Entry 9CT1 (X-ray diffraction, 2.42 A resolution); this record covers chains A and B.

== Chain A ==
Molecule: Trypsin
Source organism: Sus scrofa
Notes: EC 3.4.21.4
UniProtKB: P00761 (TRYP_PIG); residues -7 to 223 here correspond to UniProt positions 1-231 (UniProt number = residue number + 8)
Sequence (231 residues; row label = number of the first residue in the row; numbers below 1 keep their minus sign (Phe-7 is residue -7)):
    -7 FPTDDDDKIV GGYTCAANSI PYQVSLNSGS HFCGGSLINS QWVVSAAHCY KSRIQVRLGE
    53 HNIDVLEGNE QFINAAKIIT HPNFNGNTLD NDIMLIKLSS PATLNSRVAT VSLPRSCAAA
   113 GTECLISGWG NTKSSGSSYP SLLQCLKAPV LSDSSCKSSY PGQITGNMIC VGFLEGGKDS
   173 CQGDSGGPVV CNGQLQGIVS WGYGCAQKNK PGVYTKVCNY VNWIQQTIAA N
Unresolved in the structure: -7 to 0
UniProt features mapped onto this chain:
  - active site (Charge relay system): His40, Asp84, Ser177
  - binding site (Ca(2+)): Glu52, Asn54, Val57, Glu62
  - site: Asp171 (Required for specificity)
Disulfides: Cys7-Cys137, Cys25-Cys41, Cys109-Cys210, Cys116-Cys183, Cys148-Cys162, Cys173-Cys197
Bound ions: Ca2+: Glu52, Asn54, Val57, Glu62

== Chain B ==
Molecule: KTI-A protein
Source organism: Solanum tuberosum
UniProtKB: A0A097H115 (A0A097H115_SOLTU); residues 1-189 here correspond to UniProt positions 33-221 (UniProt number = residue number + 32)
Sequence (195 residues; each row starts with the number of its first residue):
     1 ESPLPKPVLD TNGKKLNPNS SYRIISTFWG ALGGDVYLGK SPNSDAPCPD GVFRYNSDVG
    61 PSGTPVRFIP LSGANIFEDQ LLNIQFNIPT VKLCVSYTIW KVGNINAHLR TMLLETGGTI
   121 GQADSSYFKI VKSSKFGYNL LYCPLTRHFL CPFCRDDNFC AKVGVVIQNG KRRLALVNEN
   181 PLDVLFQEVH HHHHH
Unresolved in the structure: 1-3, 104-109, 146-157, 190-195
Construct notes: conflict Leu4 (Val36 in A0A097H115); expression tag (190-195)
Disulfides: Cys48-Cys94, Cys143-Cys160

== Interface between chain A and chain B ==
Pairs across the interface - 43 pairs, chain A then chain B:
  Phe24(A) - Val59(B)
  Cys25(A) - Val59(B)  hydrophobic
  His40(A) - Gly30(B)
  His40(A) - Ala31(B)
  His40(A) - Ser57(B)  hydrogen bond (backbone-side chain)
  His40(A) - Val59(B)
  Lys43(A) - Val59(B)  hydrogen bond (side chain-backbone)
  Lys43(A) - Gly60(B)
  Gly78(A) - Ala31(B)
  Gly78(A) - Arg172(B)  hydrogen bond (backbone-side chain)
  Asn79(A) - Ile167(B)
  Asn79(A) - Arg172(B)  hydrogen bond
  Leu81(A) - Ala31(B)
  Leu81(A) - Leu32(B)  hydrophobic
  Asp84(A) - Ala31(B)
  Ser127(A) - Thr11(B)
  Gly128(A) - Thr11(B)
  Gly128(A) - Asn12(B)
  Gln155(A) - Phe28(B)
  Gln155(A) - Leu32(B)
  Ser172(A) - Trp29(B)
  Cys173(A) - Trp29(B)
  Gln174(A) - Trp29(B)
  Gln174(A) - Asp58(B)  hydrogen bond (side chain-backbone)
  Ser177(A) - Gly30(B)
  Ser177(A) - Val59(B)
  Val191(A) - Trp29(B)  hydrophobic
  Ser192(A) - Gly30(B)
  Ser192(A) - Ala31(B)  hydrogen bond (backbone-backbone)
  Trp193(A) - Phe28(B)  hydrophobic
  Trp193(A) - Trp29(B)
  Trp193(A) - Ala31(B)
  Trp193(A) - Leu32(B)  hydrophobic
  Gly194(A) - Phe28(B)
  Gly194(A) - Trp29(B)  hydrogen bond (backbone-backbone)
  Tyr195(A) - Thr27(B)
  Tyr195(A) - Phe28(B)  hydrophobic
  Tyr195(A) - Lys135(B)
  Tyr195(A) - Phe136(B)  hydrogen bond (side chain-backbone)
  Tyr195(A) - Asp183(B)  hydrogen bond
  Gly196(A) - Thr27(B)  hydrogen bond (backbone-backbone)
  Gly196(A) - Trp29(B)  hydrogen bond (backbone-side chain)
  Cys197(A) - Trp29(B)
Interface residues without a listed pair, chain A (25 interface residues in all): Cys41, Gln199, Lys202
Interface residues without a listed pair, chain B (18 interface residues in all): Ser133

== In short ==
25 residues of chain A and 18 residues of chain B are in contact; the contacts include 11 hydrogen bonds.
Polar contacts include His40(A)-Ser57(B), Lys43(A)-Val59(B) and Gly78(A)-Arg172(B). UniProt lists 3
active-site residues and 4 Ca2+-binding residues on chain A.
Chain A is Trypsin (Sus scrofa) and chain B is KTI-A protein (Solanum tuberosum); the structure, Complex
between the porcine trypsin and M271 a Kunitz-STI from Solanum tuberosum, was determined by X-ray diffraction
together with 9CSZ from the same study.
